Entry 1H4Q (X-ray diffraction, 3.00 A resolution); this record covers chains A and B of the 3 polymer chains in the assembly.

# Chain A (and B)
Molecule: Prolyl-tRNA synthetase
Source organism: Thermus thermophilus
Notes: EC 6.1.1.15; chain B of this document is another copy of the same molecule, construct and numbering; everything in this record applies to it too
Sequence (477 residues; numbered 1 to 477; the number before each row is that of its first residue):
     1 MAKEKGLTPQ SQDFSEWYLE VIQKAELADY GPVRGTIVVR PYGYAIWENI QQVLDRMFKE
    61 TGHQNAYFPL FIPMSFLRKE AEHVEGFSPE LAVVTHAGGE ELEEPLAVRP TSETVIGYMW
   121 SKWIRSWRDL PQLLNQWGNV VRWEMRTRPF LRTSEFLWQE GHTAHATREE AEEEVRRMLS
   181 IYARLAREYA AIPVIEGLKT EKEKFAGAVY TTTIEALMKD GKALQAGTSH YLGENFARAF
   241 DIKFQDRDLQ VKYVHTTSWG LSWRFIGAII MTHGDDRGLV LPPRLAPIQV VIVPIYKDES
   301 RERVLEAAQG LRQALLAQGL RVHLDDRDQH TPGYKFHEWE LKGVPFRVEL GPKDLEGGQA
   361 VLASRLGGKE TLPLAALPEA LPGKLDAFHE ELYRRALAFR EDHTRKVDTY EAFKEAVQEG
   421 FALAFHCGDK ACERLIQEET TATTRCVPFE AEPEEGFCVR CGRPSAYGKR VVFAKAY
Unresolved in the structure: 1-4, 79-86 (chain B: 1-4, 78-86)
Metal / ion sites: Zn2+: Cys427, Cys432, Cys458, Cys461
Residues lining bound ligands:
  - ATP (adenosine-5'-triphosphate): Arg142, Glu144, Phe150, Leu151, Arg152, Thr153, Phe156, Trp158, Gln225, Ala226, Gly227, Thr228, His230, Gly260, Leu261, Ser262, Trp263, Arg264, Tyr477
  - pyrrolidine-2-carbaldehyde (PRI): Thr111, Glu113, Arg142, Trp158, Glu160, His162, Phe205, Thr228, His230, Ser258, Trp259, Gly260

# How chain A and chain B interact
Contacting residue pairs (101; chain A residue first):
  Asp29(A) - Met119(B)
  Asp29(A) - Trp123(B)  hydrogen bond
  Tyr30(A) - Met119(B)
  Pro32(A) - Phe76(B)  hydrophobic
  Pro32(A) - Tyr118(B)  hydrophobic
  Val33(A) - Phe71(B)
  Val33(A) - Pro73(B)  hydrophobic
  Val33(A) - Leu106(B)  hydrophobic
  Thr36(A) - Pro69(B)
  Ile37(A) - Pro69(B)
  Val38(A) - Tyr67(B)
  Val38(A) - Phe68(B)  hydrophobic
  Val38(A) - Pro69(B)
  Val38(A) - Met119(B)  hydrophobic
  Val38(A) - Trp123(B)  hydrophobic
  Val39(A) - Ala66(B)
  Val39(A) - Tyr67(B)  hydrogen bond (backbone-backbone)
  Arg40(A) - Trp123(B)
  Pro41(A) - Gln64(B)
  Pro41(A) - Asn65(B)
  Pro41(A) - Leu134(B)  hydrophobic
  Tyr44(A) - Asn65(B)
  Tyr44(A) - Tyr67(B)  hydrophobic
  Glu48(A) - Asn65(B)
  Gln64(A) - Pro41(B)
  Asn65(A) - Pro41(B)
  Asn65(A) - Tyr44(B)
  Asn65(A) - Glu48(B)
  Ala66(A) - Val39(B)
  Tyr67(A) - Val38(B)
  Tyr67(A) - Val39(B)  hydrogen bond (backbone-backbone)
  Tyr67(A) - Tyr44(B)  hydrophobic
  Tyr67(A) - Asn139(B)  hydrogen bond
  Tyr67(A) - Glu155(B)  hydrogen bond
  Tyr67(A) - Leu157(B)  hydrophobic
  Phe68(A) - Val38(B)  hydrophobic
  Pro69(A) - Thr36(B)
  Pro69(A) - Ile37(B)
  Pro69(A) - Val38(B)
  Pro69(A) - Glu155(B)
  Leu70(A) - Asn139(B)
  Leu70(A) - Val141(B)  hydrophobic
  Leu70(A) - Glu155(B)  hydrogen bond (backbone-side chain)
  Phe71(A) - Val33(B)
  Phe71(A) - Ala92(B)  hydrophobic
  Phe71(A) - Val141(B)  hydrophobic
  Phe71(A) - Trp143(B)  hydrophobic
  Pro73(A) - Val33(B)  hydrophobic
  Phe76(A) - Pro32(B)  hydrophobic
  Phe87(A) - His96(B)
  Phe87(A) - Gly99(B)
  Pro89(A) - Gly98(B)  hydrogen bond (backbone-backbone)
  Pro89(A) - Gly99(B)
  Leu91(A) - Ala97(B)
  Leu91(A) - Gly98(B)  hydrogen bond (backbone-backbone)
  Ala92(A) - Phe71(B)  hydrophobic
  Ala92(A) - Val94(B)  hydrophobic
  Ala92(A) - His96(B)
  Val93(A) - Val93(B)
  Val93(A) - Val94(B)
  Val93(A) - Thr95(B)  hydrogen bond (backbone-backbone)
  Val93(A) - His96(B)  hydrogen bond (backbone-backbone)
  Val94(A) - Ala92(B)  hydrophobic
  Val94(A) - Val93(B)
  Thr95(A) - Val93(B)  hydrogen bond (backbone-backbone)
  Thr95(A) - Thr95(B)  hydrogen bond
  His96(A) - Phe87(B)
  His96(A) - Ala92(B)
  His96(A) - Val93(B)  hydrogen bond (backbone-backbone)
  Ala97(A) - Leu91(B)
  Ala97(A) - Trp143(B)  hydrophobic
  Gly98(A) - Pro89(B)  hydrogen bond (backbone-backbone)
  Gly98(A) - Leu91(B)  hydrogen bond (backbone-backbone)
  Gly98(A) - Trp143(B)
  Gly99(A) - Pro89(B)
  Leu106(A) - Val33(B)  hydrophobic
  Leu106(A) - Trp143(B)  hydrophobic
  Tyr118(A) - Pro32(B)  hydrophobic
  Met119(A) - Asp29(B)
  Met119(A) - Tyr30(B)
  Met119(A) - Val38(B)  hydrophobic
  Trp123(A) - Asp29(B)  hydrogen bond
  Trp123(A) - Val38(B)  hydrophobic
  Trp123(A) - Arg40(B)
  Arg128(A) - Gln329(B)
  Leu134(A) - Pro41(B)  hydrophobic
  Asn139(A) - Tyr67(B)  hydrogen bond
  Asn139(A) - Leu70(B)
  Asn139(A) - Asn139(B)
  Val141(A) - Leu70(B)  hydrophobic
  Val141(A) - Phe71(B)  hydrophobic
  Trp143(A) - Phe71(B)  hydrophobic
  Trp143(A) - Ala97(B)  hydrophobic
  Trp143(A) - Gly98(B)
  Trp143(A) - Leu106(B)  hydrophobic
  Glu155(A) - Tyr67(B)  hydrogen bond
  Glu155(A) - Pro69(B)
  Glu155(A) - Leu70(B)  hydrogen bond (side chain-backbone)
  Leu157(A) - Tyr67(B)  hydrophobic
  Trp263(A) - Tyr67(B)  hydrophobic
  Gln329(A) - Arg128(B)  hydrogen bond
Other interface residues (no listed pair), chain A (51 interface residues in all): Gly31, Leu102, Val108, Arg109, Val115
Other interface residues (no listed pair), chain B (55 interface residues in all): Gly31, Asp55, Ile72, Ser88, Leu102, Val108, Arg109, Val115, Lys122, Trp263

# In short
51 residues of chain A face 55 of chain B across their interface, with 20 hydrogen bonds. Polar pairs include
Asp29(A)-Trp123(B), Tyr67(A)-Asn139(B) and Tyr67(A)-Glu155(B). Chain A binds ATP and
pyrrolidine-2-carbaldehyde. The Zn2+ site is built by Cys427(A), Cys432(A), Cys458(A) and Cys461(A).
Both chains are Prolyl-tRNA synthetase (Thermus thermophilus). Entry 1H4Q (Prolyl-tRNA synthetase from Thermus
thermophilus complexed with tRNApro(CGG), ATP and prolinol) was determined by X-ray diffraction, deposited
together with 1H4S, 1H4T, 1H4V and 1HC7.
